PDB entry 7R1F | electron microscopy, 2.58 A resolution | chains A and C of the 6 polymer chains in the assembly

[Chain A]
Protein: Polymerase acidic protein
Source organism: Influenza B virus (B/Memphis/13/2003)
Notes: EC 3.1.-.-
Reference sequence: Q5V8Z9 (Q5V8Z9_9INFB); numbering as in UniProt (aligned over 1-726)
Sequence (751 residues; numbered -13 to 737; the number before each row is that of its first residue; numbers below 1 keep their minus sign (Gly-13 is residue -13)):
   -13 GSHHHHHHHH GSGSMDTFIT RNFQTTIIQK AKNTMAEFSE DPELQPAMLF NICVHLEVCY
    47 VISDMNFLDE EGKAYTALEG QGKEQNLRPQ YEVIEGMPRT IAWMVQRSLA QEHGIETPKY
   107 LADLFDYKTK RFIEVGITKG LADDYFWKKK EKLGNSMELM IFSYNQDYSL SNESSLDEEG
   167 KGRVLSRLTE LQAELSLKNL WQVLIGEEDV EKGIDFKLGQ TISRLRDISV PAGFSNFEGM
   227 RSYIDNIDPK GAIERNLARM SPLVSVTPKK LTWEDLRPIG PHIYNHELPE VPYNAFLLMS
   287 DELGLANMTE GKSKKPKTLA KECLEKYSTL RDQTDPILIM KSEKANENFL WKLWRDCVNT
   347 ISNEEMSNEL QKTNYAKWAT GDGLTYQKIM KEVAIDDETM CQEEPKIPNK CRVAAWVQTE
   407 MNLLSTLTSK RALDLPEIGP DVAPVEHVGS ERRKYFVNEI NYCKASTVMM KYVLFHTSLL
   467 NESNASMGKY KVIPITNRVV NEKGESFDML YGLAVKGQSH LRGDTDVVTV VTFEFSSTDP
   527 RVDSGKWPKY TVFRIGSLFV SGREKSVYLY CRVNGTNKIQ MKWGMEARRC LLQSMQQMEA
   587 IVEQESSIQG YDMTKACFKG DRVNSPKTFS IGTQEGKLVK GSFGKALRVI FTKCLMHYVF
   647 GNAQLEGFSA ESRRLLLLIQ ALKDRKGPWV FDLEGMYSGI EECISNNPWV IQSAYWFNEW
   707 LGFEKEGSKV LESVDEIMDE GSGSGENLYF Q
Unresolved in the structure: -13 to 0, 721-737
Differences from the reference sequence: expression tag (-13 to 0, 727-737)

[Chain C]
Protein: Polymerase basic protein 2
Source organism: Influenza B virus (B/Memphis/13/2003)
Reference sequence: Q5V8X3 (Q5V8X3_9INFB); residues 1-770 here = UniProt positions 1-770
Sequence (798 residues; numbered -8 to 789; the number before each row is that of its first residue; numbers below 1 keep their minus sign (Gly-8 is residue -8)):
    -8 GSGSGSGSGM TLAKIELLKQ LLRDNEAKTV LKQTTVDQYN IIRKFNTSRI EKNPSLRMKW
    52 AMCSNFPLAL TKGDMANRIP LEYKGIQLKT NAEDIGTKGQ MCSIAAVTWW NTYGPIGDTE
   112 GFERVYESFF LRKMRLDNAT WGRITFGPVE RVRKRVLLNP LTKEMPPDEA SNVIMEILFP
   172 KEAGIPREST WIHRELIKEK REKLKGTMIT PIVLAYMLER ELVARRRFLP VAGATSAEFI
   232 EMLHCLQGEN WRQIYHPGGN KLTESRSQSM IVACRKIIRR SIVASNPLEL AVEIANKTVI
   292 DTEPLKSCLA AIDGGDVACD IIRAALGLKI RQRQRFGRLE LKRISGRGFK NDEEILIGNG
   352 TIQKIGIWDG EEEFHVRCGE CRGILKKSKM KLEKLLINSA KKEDMRDLII LCMVFSQDTR
   412 MFQGVRGEIN FLNRAGQLLS PMYQLQRYFL NRSNDLFDQW GYEESPKASE LHGINESMNA
   472 SDYTLKGVVV TRNVIDDFSS TETEKVSITK NLSLIKRTGE VIMGANDVSE LESQAQLMIT
   532 YDTPKMWEMG TTKELVQNTY QWVLKNLVTL KAQFLLGKED MFQWDAFEAF ESIIPQKMAG
   592 QYSGFARAVL KQMRDQEVMK TDQFIKLLPF CFSPPKLRSN GEPYQFLKLV LKGGGENFIE
   652 VRKGSPLFSY NPQTEVLTIC GRMMSLKGKI EDEERNRSMG NAVLAGFLVS GKYDPDLGDF
   712 KTIEELEKLK PGEKANILLY QGKPVKVVKR KRYSALSNDI SQGIKRQRMT VESMGWALSG
   772 WSHPQFEKGS GSENLYFQ
Unresolved in the structure: -8 to 0, 485-495, 741-789
Differences from the reference sequence: expression tag (-8 to 0, 771-789)
Residues lining bound ligands: 7-methyl-gpppa (GTA; p1-7-methylguanosine-P3-adenosine-5',5'-triphosphate): Gln259, Ile262, Arg266, Gly306, Asp307, Gln325, Arg326, Arg334, Lys341, Gly357, Trp359, Glu363, Phe365, Lys378, Phe406, Gln408, Ser431, Tyr434, Ser520, Leu522

[Chain A / chain C interface]
Residue-residue contacts (66):
  Trp89(A) with Gly175(C); Ile176(C); Pro177(C)
  Met90(A) with Lys172(C)
  Arg93(A) with Glu167(C), salt bridge; Pro171(C), hydrogen bond (side chain-backbone); Lys172(C); Ala174(C); Gly175(C), hydrogen bond (side chain-backbone); Ile176(C); Pro177(C)
  Ser94(A) with Lys172(C)
  Gln97(A) with Pro171(C)
  Glu98(A) with Lys172(C), salt bridge
  Pro104(A) with Pro177(C)
  Val428(A) with Trp132(C)
  Ala429(A) with Trp132(C), hydrophobic
  Pro430(A) with Trp132(C); Gly133(C); Gln244(C)
  Val431(A) with Ile135(C), hydrophobic; Trp242(C), hydrophobic; Gln244(C)
  Leu466(A) with Lys50(C); Trp51(C), hydrophobic
  Asn467(A) with Cys54(C)
  Ser469(A) with Trp51(C)
  Asn470(A) with Trp51(C), hydrogen bond (side chain-backbone); Cys54(C); Ser55(C), hydrogen bond
  Asp510(A) with Leu47(C); Arg48(C), salt bridge
  Lys564(A) with Leu47(C); Arg48(C); Trp51(C)
  Ile565(A) with Leu47(C), hydrophobic
  Lys568(A) with Ser46(C); Leu47(C); Lys50(C)
  Met571(A) with Lys50(C)
  Glu589(A) with Asn241(C); Trp242(C)
  Gln590(A) with Asn241(C); Gly672(C); Arg673(C)
  Ser592(A) with Phe137(C)
  Ser593(A) with Gly138(C); Pro139(C); Asn241(C), hydrogen bond; Gln548(C); Gln552(C); Arg673(C)
  Ile594(A) with Gln552(C); Met674(C); Met675(C), hydrophobic
  Gly596(A) with Phe137(C)
  Tyr597(A) with Phe137(C), hydrophobic
  Asp598(A) with Phe137(C)
  Lys669(A) with Asn662(C)
  Arg671(A) with Tyr661(C), hydrogen bond (side chain-backbone); Pro663(C)
  Gly713(A) with Gln664(C)
  Leu717(A) with Gln664(C)
  Val720(A) with Arg686(C); Tyr731(C); Lys734(C), hydrogen bond (backbone-side chain)
Other interface residues (no listed pair), chain A (44 interface residues in all): Thr103, Lys105, Val434, Arg438, Ala471, Met473, Leu507, Glu572, Ser714, Val716, Ser719
Other interface residues (no listed pair), chain C (39 interface residues in all): Asn44, Ala52, Cys236

[Summary]
44 residues of chain A and 39 residues of chain C are in contact, with 7 hydrogen bonds and 3 salt bridges.
Polar contacts include Arg93(A)-Glu167(C), Glu98(A)-Lys172(C) and Asp510(A)-Arg48(C). Bound to chain C:
7-methyl-gpppa.
Here chain A is Polymerase acidic protein and chain C is Polymerase basic protein 2, both from Influenza B
virus (B/Memphis/13/2003). Entry 7R1F (Early transcription elongation state of influenza B polymerase
backtracked due to double incoproation of nucleotide analogue ...) was determined by electron microscopy,
deposited together with 8BDR, 8BE0 and 8BF5.
